Entry 2C00 (X-ray diffraction, 2.50 A resolution); this record covers chain A.

== Chain A ==
Name: Biotin carboxylase
From: Pseudomonas aeruginosa
Notes: EC 6.3.4.14
Reference sequence: P37798 (ACCC_PSEAE); residue numbers follow UniProt; this construct covers 1-449
Chain sequence (464 residues; each row starts with the number of its first residue):
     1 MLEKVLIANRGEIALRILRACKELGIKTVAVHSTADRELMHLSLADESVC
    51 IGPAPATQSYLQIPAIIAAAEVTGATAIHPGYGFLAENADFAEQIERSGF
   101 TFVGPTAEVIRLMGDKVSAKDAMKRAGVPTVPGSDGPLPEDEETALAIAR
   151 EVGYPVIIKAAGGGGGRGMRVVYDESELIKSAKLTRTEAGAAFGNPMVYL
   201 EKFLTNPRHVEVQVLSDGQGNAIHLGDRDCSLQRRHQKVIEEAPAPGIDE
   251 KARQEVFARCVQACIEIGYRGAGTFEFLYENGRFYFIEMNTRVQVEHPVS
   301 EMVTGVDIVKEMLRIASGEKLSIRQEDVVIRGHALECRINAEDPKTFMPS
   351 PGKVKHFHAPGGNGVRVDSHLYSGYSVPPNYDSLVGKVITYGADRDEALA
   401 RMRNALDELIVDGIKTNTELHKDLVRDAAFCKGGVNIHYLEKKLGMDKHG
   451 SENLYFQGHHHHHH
Not modelled in the structure: 163-165, 191-192, 446-464
Curated features (UniProtKB/Swiss-Prot):
  - active site: Arg292
  - binding site (ATP): Lys116, Lys159, Gly165, Gly166, Glu201 to Leu204, His209, His236, Glu276, Glu288
  - binding site (hydrogencarbonate): Lys238, Arg292, Val295, Arg338
  - binding site (Mg(2+)): Glu276, Glu288, Asn290
  - binding site (Mn(2+)): Glu276, Glu288, Asn290
  - binding site (biotin): Arg338

== In short ==
From UniProt: active-site residue Arg292, 12 ATP-binding residues, 4 hydrogencarbonate-binding residues and 3
Mg2+-binding residues.
Chain A is Biotin carboxylase (Pseudomonas aeruginosa); the structure, Crystal Structure of Biotin Carboxylase
from Pseudomonas aeruginosa in apo form, was determined by X-ray diffraction, deposited together with 2J9G,
2VPQ, 2VQD and 2VR1.
